PDB entry 7O56 | X-ray diffraction, 2.60 A resolution | chains E and B of the 5 polymer chains in the assembly

[Chain E]
Molecule: 21-nt DNA strand
Sequence (21 nucleotides; row label = number of the first residue in the row):
     1 TTTACTTTCGGTTTCTTTTAT

[Chain B]
Name: Interferon regulatory factor 4
Organism: Homo sapiens
UniProt: Q15306 (IRF4_HUMAN); numbering as in UniProt (aligned over 20-139)
Amino-acid sequence (141 residues; row label = number of the first residue in the row; numbers below 1 keep their minus sign (Met-1 is residue -1)):
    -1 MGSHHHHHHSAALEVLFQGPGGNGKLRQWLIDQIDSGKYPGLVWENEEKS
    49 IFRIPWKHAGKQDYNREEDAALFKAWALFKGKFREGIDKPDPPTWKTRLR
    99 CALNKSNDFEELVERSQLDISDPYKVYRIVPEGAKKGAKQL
Unresolved in the structure: -1 to 21, 131-139
Construct notes: initiating methionine (-1); expression tag (0-19)
UniProt features mapped onto this chain:
  - DNA-binding region: Asn21 to Pro129 (IRF tryptophan pentad repeat)
  - natural variant: Thr95 (T95R: In IMD131), Arg98 (R98W: In IMD131)
  - mutagenesis: Arg98 to Cys99 (Loss of DNA-binding transcription activator activity)

[Interface between chain E and chain B]
Residue-residue contacts (22):
  DA4(E) - Gly22(B)  sugar contact
  DA4(E) - Asp106(B)  phosphate contact
  DC5(E) - Gly22(B)  phosphate contact
  DC5(E) - Lys23(B)  hydrogen bond to the phosphate
  DC5(E) - Leu24(B)  hydrogen bond to the phosphate
  DC5(E) - Trp74(B)  sugar contact
  DC5(E) - Lys78(B)  hydrogen bond to the phosphate
  DC5(E) - Lys103(B)  base contact
  DT6(E) - Trp74(B)  hydrogen bond to the phosphate
  DT6(E) - Lys78(B)  salt bridge to the phosphate
  DT6(E) - Lys80(B)  hydrogen bond to the phosphate
  DT6(E) - Arg96(B)  sugar contact
  DT6(E) - Cys99(B)  base contact
  DT6(E) - Ala100(B)  base contact
  DT6(E) - Lys103(B)  base contact
  DT7(E) - Lys80(B)  salt bridge to the phosphate
  DT7(E) - Arg96(B)  salt bridge to the phosphate
  DT7(E) - Cys99(B)  base contact
  DT14(E) - His56(B)  sugar contact
  DC15(E) - Gly58(B)  phosphate contact
  DC15(E) - Lys59(B)  phosphate contact
  DT16(E) - Gly58(B)  phosphate contact
Other interface residues (no listed pair), chain E (8 interface residues in all): DT8
Other interface residues (no listed pair), chain B (17 interface residues in all): Arg25, Gln60, Thr95

[In short]
8 residues of chain E and 17 residues of chain B are in contact; the contacts include 5 hydrogen bonds and 3
salt bridges. Among the polar pairs are DC5(E)-Lys23(B), DC5(E)-Leu24(B) and DC5(E)-Lys78(B). UniProt lists a
DNA-binding region and 2 mutagenesis sites on chain B.
Here chain E is a 21-nt DNA strand and chain B is Interferon regulatory factor 4 (Homo sapiens). Entry 7O56
(X-ray Structure of Interferon Regulatory Factor 4 DNA binding domain bound to an interferon-stimulated
response element ...) was determined by X-ray diffraction.
